PDB entry 3OQ9 | X-ray diffraction, 6.80 A resolution (low resolution: residue-level contacts below are approximate; hydrogen-bond / salt-bridge calls are withheld) | chains A and B of the 10 polymer chains in the assembly

== Chain A (and B) ==
Name: Tumor necrosis factor receptor superfamily member 6
Source organism: Mus musculus
Notes: chain B of this document is another copy of the same molecule, construct and numbering; everything in this record applies to it too
UniProt: P25446 (TNR6_MOUSE); numbering as in UniProt (aligned over 223-308)
Sequence (86 residues; each row starts with the number of its first residue):
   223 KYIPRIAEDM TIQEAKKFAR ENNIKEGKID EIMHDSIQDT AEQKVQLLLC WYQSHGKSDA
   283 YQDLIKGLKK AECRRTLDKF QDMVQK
UniProt features mapped onto this chain:
  - natural variant: Ile246 (I246N: In lpr)

== Interface between chain A and chain B ==
Contacting residue pairs - 8 pairs, chain A then chain B:
  Gly249(A) - Asp231(B)
  Gly249(A) - Met232(B)
  Gly249(A) - Lys266(B)
  Asp252(A) - Thr233(B)
  Glu253(A) - Thr262(B)
  His256(A) - Ile259(B)
  His256(A) - Gln260(B)
  Asp257(A) - Gln260(B)
Other interface residues (no listed pair), chain A (8 interface residues in all): Lys247, Glu248, Ser258
Other interface residues (no listed pair), chain B (9 interface residues in all): Ala263, Lys301

== In short ==
Chain A and chain B form an interface of 8 and 9 residues respectively.
Chain A and chain B are both Tumor necrosis factor receptor superfamily member 6 (Mus musculus); the
structure, Structure of the FAS/FADD death domain assembly, was determined by X-ray diffraction.
